8YO4 - chains A and B of the 6 polymer chains in the assembly; structure by electron microscopy, 3.20 A resolution.

[Chain A (and B)]
Name: DNA topoisomerase medium subunit
Organism: Escherichia phage T4
Notes: EC 5.6.2.2; chain B of this document is another copy of the same molecule, construct and numbering; everything in this record applies to it too
UniProt: P07065 (TOP5_BPT4); residue numbers follow UniProt; this construct covers 1-442
Chain sequence (452 residues; row label = number of the first residue in the row):
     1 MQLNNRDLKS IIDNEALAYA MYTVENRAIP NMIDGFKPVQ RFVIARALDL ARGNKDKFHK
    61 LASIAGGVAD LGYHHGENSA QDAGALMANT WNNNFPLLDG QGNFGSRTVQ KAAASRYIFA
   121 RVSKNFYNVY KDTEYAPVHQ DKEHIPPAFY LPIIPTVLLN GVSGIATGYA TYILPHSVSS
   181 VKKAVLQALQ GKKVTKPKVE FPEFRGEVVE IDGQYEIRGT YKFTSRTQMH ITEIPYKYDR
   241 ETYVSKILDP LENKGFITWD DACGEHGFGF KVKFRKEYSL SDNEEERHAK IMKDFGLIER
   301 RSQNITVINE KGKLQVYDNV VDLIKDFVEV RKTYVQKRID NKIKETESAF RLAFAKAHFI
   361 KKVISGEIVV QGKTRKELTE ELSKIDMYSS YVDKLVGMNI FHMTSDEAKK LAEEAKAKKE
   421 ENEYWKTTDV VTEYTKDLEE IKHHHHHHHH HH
Unresolved in the structure: 443-452
Construct notes: expression tag (443-452)
Swiss-Prot annotation at these positions:
  - active site: Tyr117 (O-(5'-phospho-DNA)-tyrosine intermediate)

[Interface between chain A and chain B]
Pairs across the interface (44):
  Lys60(A) with Ala69(B)
  Ala62(A) with Glu77(B)
  Ser63(A) with Gly67(B)
  Ala69(A) with Lys60(B)
  Glu77(A) with Lys60(B); Ala62(B); Arg116(B)
  Ile364(A) with Gln371(B)
  Val370(A) with Met403(B); Thr404(B)
  Gln371(A) with Ile364(B); Met403(B)
  Lys373(A) with Thr404(B), hydrogen bond (backbone-side chain); Ser405(B), hydrogen bond (backbone-backbone)
  Thr374(A) with Ser405(B); Asp406(B)
  Arg375(A) with Thr404(B); Ser405(B); Glu407(B), salt bridge
  Leu378(A) with Thr404(B)
  Val396(A) with Phe401(B)
  Met398(A) with Asn399(B); Ile400(B), hydrogen bond (backbone-backbone)
  Asn399(A) with Val396(B); Asn399(B); Ile400(B)
  Ile400(A) with Leu395(B); Val396(B), hydrophobic
  Phe401(A) with Arg375(B); Val396(B), hydrophobic
  Met403(A) with Val370(B), hydrophobic; Gln371(B); Gly372(B); Met403(B), hydrophobic
  Thr404(A) with Lys373(B); Thr374(B); Leu378(B)
  Ser405(A) with Gly372(B); Lys373(B), hydrogen bond (backbone-backbone); Thr374(B)
  Asp406(A) with Lys373(B), hydrogen bond (backbone-backbone); Thr374(B); Arg375(B)
  Glu407(A) with Arg375(B), salt bridge
Interface residues without a listed pair, chain A (29 interface residues in all): Arg46, Lys57, Gly66, Arg116, Gly372, Leu395, Gly397
Interface residues without a listed pair, chain B (32 interface residues in all): Arg46, Ser63, Gly66, Asp70, His75, Gly76, Asn78, Ser115

[Overview]
Chain A and chain B form an interface of 29 and 32 residues respectively; the contacts include 5 hydrogen
bonds and 2 salt bridges. Among the polar pairs are Arg375(A)-Glu407(B), Lys373(A)-Thr404(B) and
Lys373(A)-Ser405(B). From UniProt: active-site residue Tyr117(A) on chain A.
Both chains are DNA topoisomerase medium subunit (Escherichia phage T4). Entry 8YO4 (structure of phage T4
topoisomerase II central domain bound with DNA) was determined by electron microscopy (same publication as
8YLU, 8YO3, 8YO5, 8YO7, 8YOD and 8YON).
